Entry 6YWS (electron microscopy, 2.74 A resolution); this record covers chains A and S of the 45 polymer chains in the assembly.

[Chain A]
Molecule: 3464-nt RNA strand
Source organism: Neurospora crassa OR74A
Sequence (3464 nucleotides; row label = number of the first residue in the row; note: 28 numbers in that range are skipped by the numbering (no residue carries them; nothing is unmodelled there); a row labelled like 1655A-1655Z holds insertion residues (1655A, then the next letters in order)):
     1 AAAUGUAAUGGAUAUAAAGCUUAUGUUUAUAUAUAUAGACAUAUAUAAGU
    51 AUAUAAAGAGACUACUACCAAUAGCUACACUAUGUAUUAAGGAGAGUAUA
   101 ACUUAAUUUAUGUUUAUGAUUUUAUCAUACCCCUAAAAAUGACACCGAGG
   151 AGCAAGGGUCGGGUUAGCAUCCUGGUUCGUACACCUUGGUGACCUAGGCU
   201 AGUACCAGGUCCCCCUCUAAGGGACUUGUCCCCCUCUAAGGGACUUGCGU
   251 CGGUCCUAUCCUAGGCCGAAUAGGUGAAUAAAUACUUACGGACGGCCUUG
   301 GUCUGUCCUAGAGGUUAUCAACAUAUGAACUCUUAGAGAAAUUACUUAAU
   351 AAACGAAGUGAAUUGAAAUAUCUUAUUAACUUCAGGAAAAGAAAUCAAAC
   401 GAGAUUCUAUGAUUAGUGUGAACGAAAAUAGAGCAGCCUAUUAAAAUAAG
   451 UAAAAUGGCUUUAAAGCUGUUUGAAUAUUGUGGGGAACCUUCCUCAAAGG
   501 CUAAAUAUAAUACAUGAGUUACAGAGAAAAGUACCGUGAGGGAAAGCUUU
   551 GAAAUAGUAGUUUUAUAAGCAGCUCAAGCAAUAAGAAAGCGAGAGCGUAC
   601 CUUUUGCAUAAUGGGUCACCAAGUUAAUUUUAGAUGCGAGCGAAUUUAUU
   651 UAUGUUUUUACUGAUUAAACAAUAUAAUGAAUCAUAAUUAUUUUUGUAAC
   701 GAGUAUUAGUAUUAAAUCUUAAUUUAAUAUUAGUAUAAGUUUUCAGUAUG
   751 GCGGCUACAUAGCAUAAUCUAUGCAGCCAGCCAAUAAUUGGAUUUCCAAU
   801 CCAAUUUCGGUAAUAAAUAGAUGUGCAUAGUUAAACCGAUCAUUAAAAUA
   851 AUGAAUAGUGUCUAAAGUUAGACCCGAAGCCUGGUGAUCUUACUAUAGUC
   901 AGGACUAUAAAGGUCCGAACGGGUUAUCGUUGCAAAGAUAUCCGAAGAAC
   951 UAUGGUAAGCGAGUGAAAGACAACACUGACUAGGAUAGCUGGUUUUCUGC
  1001 GAAACCUAUAAUAGUAGGCAAUUUAAGUAACAUCUUAGUAGGUACAGAAC
  1051 UUAAUCUCAGACAAGAUGUAGAUUUUCAUACCUAUGUUUAGGUAUGAAAU
  1101 GCAUUUUUUUUUGUAUACAUCGGGGGAUCGUGAAGAUUUUAUCGGUGAGU
  1151 AUGUAGACUCGGAAUGACAAAGAUGAAUCUUGAAUAAUCAGACAUAGAAU
  1201 GAUAAGGUUGUAUGUCAAAAGGGAAACAGCCCAGAACAAGAGUUAAGGUU
  1251 CCAAAAUUAUUAUUAAGUGAAAUAAAGAAAGUUUUUAUAUAAGUCGACAA
  1301 GAAGAUGGGCUUGGAAGCAGCCAUAAUUUAAAGAUCUCGUAACAGAGCAC
  1351 UUGUUAAAUCUUAAAAGCAUCGAAAAUUUAACGGAUCUAAAUAAUAUACC
  1401 GAAACCUUGUCCAUAUGUAACAUUAGUAAUAAUAUGCUAUUAAUGUUAUU
  1451 UGAUGGGGUAGCAGAACGUUGAGUGAAUCUUAGAUUUUUUUUUUAUAACU
  1501 AAAUAUAGAUGAUAACUCAAGUGAGAAUGGUGACAUGAGUAACAAAAAAG
  1551 AGUUUAAGGUACCUAAAAGGUAUCUUAGAGUCUCGCCUAAAGCUUAUGGC
  1601 UACGUCAAGUAACGGCCUCUAAGUUUAUAAUCUGAAGAUUAUGACGAUGA
  1651 GAAAA
1655A-1655Z UAACGCGCAGAAGUGCGCUGCUUUGA
1656A-1656B UA
  1676 CUU
  1687 AUGGUACCAACAUUUAAAAGUGAAAAUUGUGCAGGAAGGAUCAGUAUCCU
  1737 UUCAUUCUUAUGUGGGGGAGUGGACAAAACUGAACAGAGUGUAUCUGAAC
  1787 ACAGAUGAGUCCACACCCCCCCCCAUGUAAUGAAUGAAUGACAAACCGUA
  1837 CCUAGAAUCUGAAACAAGUAAGCUAGUAGAGAAUACGAAGGCGUGAAUGA
  1887 GAUAACAAUCAUAAAGGAACUCGGCAAACUAACUACCGUAACUUAGGGAU
  1937 AAGGAGAGCUCAUUAGUCUCGAUUAAUACGAGUAAAAAGGAAGAAGCAUG
  1987 GAAUAUUGUUGUACGACUGUUUAAUUAAAACAAAGCACUUUGCAAAAAGA
  2037 CGAUAAGUCUAAGUAUUGAGUGUGAUUUCUGCCCGAUGCCGGCUGGUUAA
  2087 CGAAUUUUCUAAAUUGAAAAAAAAUUUGGUUUCAGAGGAACCCCCGGUUA
  2137 AUGGCGGCCUUAGCGUGAGGGUCCUAAGGUAGCGAAAUGCCUUGGCCGUU
  2187 AAAUGCGGUCUUGCAUGAAUGAUGUAACGAUACAACAGCUGUCUCUAUGA
  2237 UUGACUCAGUGAAAUUGGAAUAACUGUGCAGAUACAGUUUACCUCUAGUU
  2287 AGACGAGAAGACCCUAUGCAGCUUUACUGUUACUAAUUAUUGAAUACGAU
  2337 UCUGAAAAUUUCCAGUGUAAAAGGUAAUCGAUAAGAUAUAAUUGAAACAC
  2387 CUUUAUUUUUCUAUCGUAUUAUUAAACCUUAAAUUAAGGAACAAUUGUUA
  2437 GAAGACAGUUUAUGCGGGGCACAGGCCCCAUAAAGAGUAAAUGGGUGUGU
  2487 CUAAAAUUUAUAAAUUUAUGUUUGCAAUUUUUUAUAGUGAUUAUAUAUCA
  2537 AAUCAUCUUUAUGCUAUUCAUAGAGUGUAUUUAUUAUAUUCCUUGGGUAC
  2587 AGUAUAAAAAUUAUAUAUGUAUUAAUUUACAUAUAUUUUUUCUAAGAAAU
  2637 UAGGUAAGAUUUUGUUUAUAGAGAAAUUAGAUGUAAAAAAAAAAUCUUAU
  2687 GAGGGCGGUAUUUAAUAAUCCGCUUCUAAUAUUUUUUUGUAGUUAUUAUU
  2737 AUAAAUUUAAUAAUAAUCAUGUUUAUUACUUAAAAAGCUUAAUGGCUUAA
  2787 UCUUGCCUUACUGUUUGAUUAACAACAAAUCUUACAGUCGCGUAAGCGGG
  2837 GCAUAGGAUCACAAGAUACAAAAAGGAAAGAUCUUGGAUUUUUGGAAAAG
  2887 CUACGCUAGGGAUAACAGGCUAAUUUGCGCAAGAGUGUACAAAAUGAGUG
  2937 CGCGGUUUGGCACCUCGAUGUCGGCUUGACUAAUCCUCAUGGAUGCAGAA
  2987 ACUAUGUAGGGUACGACUGUUCGUCGAUUAAAAAGUUACAUGAGCUGGGU
  3037 UAAAUACGUCGUGAGACAGUAUGGUUUCUAUCUUCUAGAGGGAAUUAGAA
  3087 UAUAAUAAGGAUUAACCUUUGUACGAAAGGAACAUGGGGUACUAUUGUUA
  3137 UACCUAGUUGUAUAACAGUUUUAUUAACCUCUGGUUUACCUGUUGUUUAU
  3187 GUGCCUUAUAUUAAUUUCAUGUGUGAUGCUCCGCAAGGAUAUUACAGGGA
  3237 UGUUACCGUCACUUGAGUAAAUACAAUAGCAUAAGCAUGGCAGGAAAGCU
  3287 AAGUUAGUCAAAAAUAAGUGCUGAAAGCAUAUAGGCACGAAAUUUACCUU
  3337 AAGAUAUUUCUUAAAUAUACGUAAGAAAAUAUUACGUUAAUAGGCUUAGU
  3387 UUGUAAUAAUCUAGAGAUUUUAAGGAACUAAGUACUAAUUUUAUAAAAAA
  3437 CUGAAUGAUUAAUAUAUCUUACAUUUUC
Unresolved in the structure: 1-4, 35-40, 121-309, 646-817, 1084-1089, 1129-1135, 1433-1437, 1655A-1655Z, 1656A-1656B, 1687, 1728-1828, 1959-1963, 2146-2155, 2493-2504, 2525-2528, 2561-2576, 2695-2703, 2738-2743, 2952-2957, 3135-3148, 3194-3231, 3460-3464
Metal / ion sites: Mg2+ site 1 near A105 (its only coordinating residue here); Mg2+ site 2 near A312 (its only coordinating residue here); Mg2+ site 3 near A328 (its only coordinating residue here); Mg2+ site 4 near A335 (its only coordinating residue here); Mg2+ site 5: A335, G336; Mg2+ site 6 near A367 (its only coordinating residue here); Mg2+ site 7 near G411 (its only coordinating residue here); Mg2+ site 8 near A415 (its only coordinating residue here); Mg2+ site 9: A448, A497; Mg2+ site 10: A453, G466; Mg2+ site 11 near A453 (its only coordinating residue here); Mg2+ site 12 near A465 (its only coordinating residue here); 126 more Mg2+ sites not listed; 9 more K+ sites not listed
Residues lining bound ligands:
  - NAD (nicotinamide-adenine-dinucleotide): A2755, G2757, U2758, U2759, U2760
  - spermine (SPM): G1248, U1249, U1250, C1251, A1270, A1271, C1382, G1383, G1384, U1392
What the authors report for this chain:
  - binding site for NAD: A2755, U2759

[Chain S]
Protein: 50S ribosomal protein L24
Source organism: Neurospora crassa OR74A
Reference sequence: Q7SC44 (Q7SC44_NEUCR); residues 1-274 here = UniProt positions 1-274
Sequence (274 residues; numbered 1 to 274; the number before each row is that of its first residue):
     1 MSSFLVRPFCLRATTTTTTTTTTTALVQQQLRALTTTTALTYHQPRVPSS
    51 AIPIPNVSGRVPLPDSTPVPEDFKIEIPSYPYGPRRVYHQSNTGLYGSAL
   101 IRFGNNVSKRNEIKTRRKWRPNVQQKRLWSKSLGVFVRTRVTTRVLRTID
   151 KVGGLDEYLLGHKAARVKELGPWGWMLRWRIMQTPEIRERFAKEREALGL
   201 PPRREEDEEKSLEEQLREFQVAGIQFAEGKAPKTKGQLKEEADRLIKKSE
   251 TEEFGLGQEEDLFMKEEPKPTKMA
Unresolved in the structure: 1-41, 204-208, 226-274

[Interface between chain A and chain S]
Contacting residue pairs (116):
  G358(A) - Val87(S)  sugar contact
  U359(A) - Phe103(S)  phosphate contact
  G360(A) - Phe103(S)  phosphate contact
  G360(A) - Arg116(S)  salt bridge to the phosphate
  A361(A) - Arg116(S)  phosphate contact
  A370(A) - Asn111(S)  hydrogen bond to the base
  A370(A) - Ile113(S)  phosphate contact
  U371(A) - Asn111(S)  sugar contact
  U371(A) - Glu112(S)  sugar contact
  U371(A) - Ile113(S)  phosphate contact
  U371(A) - Lys114(S)  phosphate contact
  C372(A) - Lys114(S)  phosphate contact
  U382(A) - Arg86(S)  sugar contact
  C383(A) - Arg86(S)  sugar contact
  A446(A) - His162(S)  salt bridge to the phosphate
  A446(A) - Lys163(S)  salt bridge to the phosphate
  A446(A) - Leu198(S)  base contact
  A448(A) - Lys163(S)  hydrogen bond to the base
  A449(A) - Lys151(S)  hydrogen bond to the sugar
  G450(A) - Arg144(S)  hydrogen bond to the sugar
  G450(A) - Arg147(S)  base contact
  G450(A) - Thr148(S)  phosphate contact
  G450(A) - Lys151(S)  hydrogen bond to the sugar
  G450(A) - Arg166(S)  salt bridge to the phosphate
  U451(A) - Arg144(S)  salt bridge to the phosphate
  G457(A) - Trp119(S)  sugar contact
  G458(A) - Gly104(S)  sugar contact
  G458(A) - Asn105(S)  hydrogen bond to the sugar
  G458(A) - Val107(S)  phosphate contact
  G458(A) - Trp119(S)  sugar contact
  C459(A) - Asn105(S)  hydrogen bond to the phosphate
  C459(A) - Val107(S)  phosphate contact
  C459(A) - Lys114(S)  salt bridge to the phosphate
  U468(A) - Arg102(S)  hydrogen bond to the phosphate
  G469(A) - Ser98(S)  phosphate contact
  G469(A) - Ala99(S)  phosphate contact
  G469(A) - Leu100(S)  sugar contact
  G469(A) - Arg102(S)  salt bridge to the phosphate
  G469(A) - Trp119(S)  sugar contact
  G469(A) - Arg120(S)  hydrogen bond to the sugar
  G469(A) - Pro121(S)  phosphate contact
  U470(A) - Pro121(S)  phosphate contact
  U470(A) - Asn122(S)  hydrogen bond to the phosphate
  U471(A) - Asn122(S)  hydrogen bond to the phosphate
  U471(A) - Thr143(S)  hydrogen bond to the phosphate
  U471(A) - Arg144(S)  hydrogen bond to the base
  U472(A) - Arg144(S)  hydrogen bond to the base
  U472(A) - Arg147(S)  sugar contact
  G473(A) - Arg144(S)  hydrogen bond to the base
  G473(A) - Arg147(S)  salt bridge to the phosphate
  A498(A) - Ala165(S)  phosphate contact
  G499(A) - Ala164(S)  phosphate contact
  G499(A) - Ala165(S)  hydrogen bond to the phosphate
  G500(A) - Lys168(S)  salt bridge to the phosphate
  A1629(A) - Arg60(S)  hydrogen bond to the phosphate
  A1630(A) - Asn56(S)  hydrogen bond to the phosphate
  A1630(A) - Ser58(S)  hydrogen bond to the phosphate
  A1630(A) - Arg60(S)  salt bridge to the phosphate
  U1631(A) - Tyr42(S)  hydrogen bond to the phosphate
  U1631(A) - Val57(S)  phosphate contact
  C1632(A) - Arg140(S)  salt bridge to the phosphate
  U1633(A) - His89(S)  base contact
  U1633(A) - Gln90(S)  phosphate contact
  G1634(A) - Val87(S)  sugar contact
  G1634(A) - Tyr88(S)  hydrogen bond to the sugar
  G1634(A) - Gln90(S)  hydrogen bond to the phosphate
  G1634(A) - Ile101(S)  phosphate contact
  G1634(A) - Phe103(S)  base contact
  G1634(A) - Arg120(S)  salt bridge to the phosphate
  A1635(A) - Arg86(S)  sugar contact
  A1635(A) - Tyr88(S)  sugar contact
  A1635(A) - His89(S)  hydrogen bond to the phosphate
  A1636(A) - His89(S)  salt bridge to the phosphate
  U2040(A) - Lys118(S)  salt bridge to the phosphate
  U2314(A) - Arg110(S)  salt bridge to the phosphate
  U2314(A) - Asn111(S)  hydrogen bond to the sugar
  U2314(A) - Ile113(S)  sugar contact
  G2315(A) - Ser108(S)  hydrogen bond to the phosphate
  G2315(A) - Lys109(S)  phosphate contact
  G2315(A) - Arg110(S)  hydrogen bond to the phosphate
  G2315(A) - Asn111(S)  hydrogen bond to the phosphate
  U2316(A) - Asn106(S)  phosphate contact
  U2316(A) - Thr115(S)  sugar contact
  U2317(A) - Asn106(S)  hydrogen bond to the phosphate
  A2325(A) - Asn122(S)  hydrogen bond to the base
  A2325(A) - Gln124(S)  base contact
  A2325(A) - Thr143(S)  sugar contact
  U2326(A) - Gln124(S)  hydrogen bond to the base
  U2326(A) - Lys126(S)  sugar contact
  U2326(A) - Thr143(S)  sugar contact
  U2326(A) - Leu146(S)  sugar contact
  U2327(A) - Lys126(S)  salt bridge to the phosphate
  A2411(A) - Arg127(S)  hydrogen bond to the sugar
  A2411(A) - Phe136(S)  base contact
  A2412(A) - Lys126(S)  hydrogen bond to the sugar
  A2412(A) - Arg127(S)  phosphate contact
  C2413(A) - Gln125(S)  sugar contact
  C2413(A) - Lys126(S)  salt bridge to the phosphate
  C2413(A) - Arg127(S)  salt bridge to the phosphate
  C2414(A) - Gln125(S)  phosphate contact
  A2419(A) - His43(S)  stacking on the base
  A2419(A) - Arg138(S)  base contact
  U2420(A) - Pro45(S)  phosphate contact
  U2420(A) - Arg46(S)  salt bridge to the phosphate
  U2431(A) - Gln124(S)  hydrogen bond to the base
  U2432(A) - Arg120(S)  hydrogen bond to the sugar
  U2432(A) - Pro121(S)  sugar contact
  U2432(A) - Asn122(S)  sugar contact
  G2433(A) - Lys118(S)  phosphate contact
  G2433(A) - Trp119(S)  phosphate contact
  G2433(A) - Arg120(S)  hydrogen bond to the phosphate
  U2434(A) - Arg117(S)  salt bridge to the phosphate
  U2434(A) - Trp119(S)  hydrogen bond to the phosphate
  A2436(A) - Lys109(S)  salt bridge to the phosphate
  A2883(A) - Arg110(S)  hydrogen bond to the base
  A2883(A) - Asn111(S)  hydrogen bond to the base
Also at the interface, not in a pair above, chain A (59 interface residues in all): U447, A2039, C2313, A2418, A2430
Also at the interface, not in a pair above, chain S (62 interface residues in all): Gln44, Val123, Val152, Glu169

[Summary]
59 residues of chain A face 62 of chain S across their interface, with 38 hydrogen bonds, 21 salt bridges and
1 aromatic stacking contact. Polar contacts include A370(A)-Asn111(S), A448(A)-Lys163(S) and
U471(A)-Arg144(S). Bound to chain A: spermine and NAD. The paper reports a binding site for NAD at A2755(A)
and U2759(A).
Chain A is a 3464-nt RNA strand and chain S is 50S ribosomal protein L24, both from Neurospora crassa OR74A;
the structure, The structure of the large subunit of the mitoribosome from Neurospora crassa, was determined
by electron microscopy, deposited together with 6YW5, 6YWE, 6YWV, 6YWX and 6YWY.
